Entry 8FNQ (electron microscopy, 2.80 A resolution); this record covers chains A and K of the 12 polymer chains in the assembly.

Chain A:
Name: Lamina-associated polypeptide 2, isoform alpha, Integrase chimera
Source organism: Homo sapiens
Notes: EC 2.7.7.-, 3.1.-.-
Reference sequence: chimeric construct of P42166, P12497: residues -53 to -3 from P42166 (LAP2A_HUMAN) positions 50-100 (UniProt number = residue number + 103); residues 1-288 from P12497 positions 1148-1435 (UniProt number = residue number + 1147)
Sequence (364 residues; numbered -75 to 288; the number before each row is that of its first residue; numbers below 1 keep their minus sign (Gly-75 is residue -75)):
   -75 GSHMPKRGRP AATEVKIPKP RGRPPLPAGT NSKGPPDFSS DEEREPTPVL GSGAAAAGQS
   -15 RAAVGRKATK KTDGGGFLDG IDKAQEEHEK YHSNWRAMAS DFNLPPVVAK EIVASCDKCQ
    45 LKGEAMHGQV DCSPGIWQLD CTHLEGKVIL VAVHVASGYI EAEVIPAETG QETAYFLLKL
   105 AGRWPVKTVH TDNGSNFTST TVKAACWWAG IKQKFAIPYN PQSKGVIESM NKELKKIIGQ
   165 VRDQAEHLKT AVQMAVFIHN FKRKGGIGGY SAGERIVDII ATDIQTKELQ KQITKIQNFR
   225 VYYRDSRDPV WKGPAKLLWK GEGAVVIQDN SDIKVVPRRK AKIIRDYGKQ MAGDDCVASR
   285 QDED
Disordered / not traced: -75 to 0, 229-235, 269-288
Construct notes: expression tag (-75 to -54); conflict Gln-17 (Arg86 in P42166); linker (-2 to 0); engineered mutation Lys138 (Glu1285 in P12497), Ala140 (Gly1287 in P12497), Lys148 (Gln1295 in P12497)
Ion coordination: Zn2+: His12, His16, Cys40, Cys43; Mg2+ site 1: Asp64, Asp116 (together with OZ1); Mg2+ site 2: Asp64, Glu152 (together with OZ1)
Residues lining bound ligands: OZ1 (4-amino-N-[(2,4-difluorophenyl)methyl]-1-hydroxy-6-(6-hydroxyhexyl)-2-oxo-1,2-dihydro-1,8-naphthyridine-3-carboxamide): Asp64, Cys65, Asp116, Asn117, Gly118, Pro142, Tyr143, Pro145, Gln146, Lys148, Glu152
Swiss-Prot annotation at these positions:
  - modified residue: Thr-46 (Phosphothreonine), Ser-44 (Phosphoserine), Ser-37 (Phosphoserine), Ser-36 (Phosphoserine), Thr-29 (Phosphothreonine), Ser-24 (Phosphoserine), Arg-15 (Omega-N-methylarginine)
  - zinc finger: Asp3 to Gln44 (Integrase-type)
  - DNA-binding region: Phe223 to Asp270 (Integrase-type)
  - binding site (Zn(2+)): His12, His16, Cys40, Cys43
  - binding site (Mg(2+)): Asp64, Asp116, Glu152
From the paper describing this entry:
  - binding site for OZ1: Asn117, Gly118, Pro142, Tyr143
  - conformationally variable residues: Tyr143
  - catalytic residues: Glu152 (citing earlier work)
  - mutagenesis - G140A (3- to 5-fold), Q148K (5- to 10-fold): decreased catalytic activity
  - mutagenesis - E138K: unchanged catalytic activity
  - mutagenesis - Q148K: decreased growth
  - mutagenesis - E138K/G140A/Q148K (1.0 kcal/mol): decreased binding to DTG (from molecular simulation)

Chain K:
Molecule: 27-nt DNA strand
Sequence (27 nucleotides; each row starts with the number of its first residue):
    15 ACTGCTAGAG ATTTTCCCGC CCACGCT
Disordered / not traced: 34-41

How chain A and chain K interact:
Pairs across the interface (5):
  Asn18(A) - DG22(K)  hydrogen bond to the phosphate
  Lys46(A) - DA21(K)  hydrogen bond to the base
  Lys46(A) - DG22(K)  base contact
  Lys46(A) - DA23(K)  sugar contact
  Ala49(A) - DG22(K)  base contact
Also at the interface, not in a pair above, chain A (5 interface residues in all): Gly47, Glu48
Also at the interface, not in a pair above, chain K (4 interface residues in all): DG24

Summary:
Chain A and chain K form an interface of 5 and 4 residues respectively, with 2 hydrogen bonds. Polar pairs
include Lys46(A)-DA21(K) and Asn18(A)-DG22(K). Ligands of chain A: compound OZ1. From the paper: the catalytic
residue Glu152(A); G140A and Q148K of chain A reduce catalytic activity; 4 substitutions were tested in all.
Chain A is Lamina-associated polypeptide 2, isoform alpha, Integrase chimera (Homo sapiens) and chain K is a
27-nt DNA strand; the structure, Structure of E138K/G140A/Q148K HIV-1 intasome with 4d bound, was determined
by electron microscopy, deposited together with 8FND, 8FNG, 8FNH, 8FNJ, 8FNL, 8FNM, 8FNO and 8FNP.
